PDB entry 8Y0E | electron microscopy, 3.00 A resolution | chains A and D of the 9 polymer chains in the assembly

[Chain A]
Molecule: DNA-directed RNA polymerase subunit
Organism: African swine fever virus
Notes: EC 2.7.7.6
UniProtKB: A0A3S7XUW7 (A0A3S7XUW7_ASF); residue numbers follow UniProt; this construct covers 1-1450
Amino-acid sequence (1450 residues; row label = number of the first residue in the row):
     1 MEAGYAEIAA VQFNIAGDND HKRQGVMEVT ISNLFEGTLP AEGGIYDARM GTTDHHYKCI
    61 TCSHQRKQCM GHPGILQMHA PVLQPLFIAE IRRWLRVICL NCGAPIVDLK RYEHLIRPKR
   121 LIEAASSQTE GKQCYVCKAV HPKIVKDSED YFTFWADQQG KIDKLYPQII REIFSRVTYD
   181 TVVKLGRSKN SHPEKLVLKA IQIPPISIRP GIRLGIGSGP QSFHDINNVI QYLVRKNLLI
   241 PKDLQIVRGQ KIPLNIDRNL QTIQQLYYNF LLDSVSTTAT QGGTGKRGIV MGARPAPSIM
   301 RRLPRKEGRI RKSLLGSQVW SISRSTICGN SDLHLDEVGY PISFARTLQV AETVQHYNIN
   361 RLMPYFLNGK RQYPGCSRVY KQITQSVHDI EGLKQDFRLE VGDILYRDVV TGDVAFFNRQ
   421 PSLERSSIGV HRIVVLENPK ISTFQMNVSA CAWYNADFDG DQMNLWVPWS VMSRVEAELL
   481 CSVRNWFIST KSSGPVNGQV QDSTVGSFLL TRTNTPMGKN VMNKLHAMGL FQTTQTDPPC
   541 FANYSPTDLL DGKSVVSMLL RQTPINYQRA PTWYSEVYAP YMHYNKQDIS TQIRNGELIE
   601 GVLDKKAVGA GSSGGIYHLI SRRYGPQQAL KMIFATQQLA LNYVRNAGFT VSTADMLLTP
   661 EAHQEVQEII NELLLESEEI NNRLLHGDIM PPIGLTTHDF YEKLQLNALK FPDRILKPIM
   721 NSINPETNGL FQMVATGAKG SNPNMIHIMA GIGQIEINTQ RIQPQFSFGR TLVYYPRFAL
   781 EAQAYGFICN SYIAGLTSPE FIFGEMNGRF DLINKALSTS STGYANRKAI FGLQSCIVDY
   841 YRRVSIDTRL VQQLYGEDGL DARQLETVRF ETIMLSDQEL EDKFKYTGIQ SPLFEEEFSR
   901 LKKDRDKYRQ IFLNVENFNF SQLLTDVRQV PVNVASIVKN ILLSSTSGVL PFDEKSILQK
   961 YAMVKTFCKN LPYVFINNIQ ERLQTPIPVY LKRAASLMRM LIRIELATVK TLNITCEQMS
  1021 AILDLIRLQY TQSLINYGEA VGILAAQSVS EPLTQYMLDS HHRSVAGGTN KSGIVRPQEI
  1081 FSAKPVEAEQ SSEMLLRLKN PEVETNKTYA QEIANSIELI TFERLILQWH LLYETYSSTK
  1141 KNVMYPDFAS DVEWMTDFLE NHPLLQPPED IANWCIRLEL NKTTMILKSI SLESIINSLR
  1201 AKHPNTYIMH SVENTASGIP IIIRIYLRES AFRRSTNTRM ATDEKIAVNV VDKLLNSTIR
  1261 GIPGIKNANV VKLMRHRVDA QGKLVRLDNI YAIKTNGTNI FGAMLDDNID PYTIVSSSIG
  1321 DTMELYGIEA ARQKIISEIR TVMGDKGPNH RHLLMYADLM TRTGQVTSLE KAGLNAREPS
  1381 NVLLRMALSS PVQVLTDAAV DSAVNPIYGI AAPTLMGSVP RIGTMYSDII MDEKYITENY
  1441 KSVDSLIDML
Not modelled in the structure: 213-224, 276-295, 1065-1068, 1235-1239, 1442-1450
Bound ions: Zn2+ site 1: Cys59, Cys62, Cys69, His72; Zn2+ site 2: Cys99, Cys102, Cys134, Cys137; Mg2+: Asp457, Asp459, Asp461

[Chain D]
Molecule: DNA-directed RNA polymerase RPB5 homolog
Organism: African swine fever virus
UniProtKB: A0A0A1E0C1 (A0A0A1E0C1_ASF); residues 1-205 here = UniProt positions 1-205
Amino-acid sequence (205 residues; numbered 1 to 205; the number before each row is that of its first residue):
     1 MAMQKLFTYI YEFIEYRKMV LLEEKVPYDK FVQMVLNTGF FRINAETLNH GIVSVFIFGA
    61 NGKYVHHGGD MRTLLTNTLN EKKHYEELIL IVDKPVLSKK NILDIIVEQR AANPTIVINI
   121 YPYHLFCINI PKVSAIPKHK LITQEEAQEF LGREYLQPQD LMQISASDPP VVWLGGRPGD
   181 FVQIERPSET AMHAVVIRFI TKSKI

[Interface between chain A and chain D]
Residue-residue contacts (103; chain A residue first):
  Tyr841(A) - Arg153(D)  hydrogen bond (side chain-backbone)
  Tyr841(A) - Glu154(D)
  Tyr841(A) - Tyr155(D)
  Arg843(A) - Glu154(D)  salt bridge
  Arg843(A) - Leu156(D)
  Thr848(A) - Asp160(D)  hydrogen bond
  Arg849(A) - Asp160(D)
  Leu850(A) - Leu156(D)  hydrophobic
  Leu850(A) - Asp160(D)  hydrogen bond (backbone-backbone)
  Leu850(A) - Met162(D)
  Val851(A) - Met162(D)
  Gln853(A) - Phe150(D)
  Gln853(A) - Glu154(D)  hydrogen bond
  Gln853(A) - Val195(D)
  Gly856(A) - Thr190(D)  hydrogen bond (backbone-side chain)
  Glu857(A) - Arg186(D)  salt bridge
  Glu857(A) - Ser188(D)  hydrogen bond
  Glu857(A) - Thr190(D)
  Glu857(A) - Ala191(D)
  Glu857(A) - Ala194(D)
  Asp858(A) - Thr190(D)
  Asp858(A) - Ala191(D)
  Ile911(A) - Pro187(D)  hydrophobic
  Ile911(A) - Met192(D)  hydrophobic
  Ile911(A) - His193(D)
  Phe912(A) - Ser188(D)
  Phe912(A) - Met192(D)  hydrophobic
  Asn914(A) - Ser134(D)  hydrogen bond (side chain-backbone)
  Val915(A) - Pro187(D)  hydrophobic
  Val915(A) - Glu189(D)
  Phe918(A) - Ser134(D)
  Phe918(A) - Ala135(D)  hydrophobic
  Phe918(A) - Pro187(D)  hydrophobic
  Arg928(A) - Glu189(D)  hydrogen bond (side chain-backbone)
  Ile976(A) - Arg153(D)
  Pro988(A) - Arg153(D)
  Val989(A) - Val195(D)  hydrophobic
  Tyr990(A) - Phe150(D)  hydrophobic
  Tyr990(A) - Arg153(D)  hydrogen bond
  Tyr990(A) - Glu154(D)  hydrogen bond
  Tyr990(A) - Val195(D)
  Arg993(A) - Glu185(D)  salt bridge
  Arg993(A) - Ala191(D)
  Arg993(A) - His193(D)
  Arg993(A) - Val195(D)
  Ser996(A) - Ala191(D)  hydrogen bond (side chain-backbone)
  Ser996(A) - Met192(D)
  Ser996(A) - His193(D)
  Leu997(A) - Thr190(D)
  Leu997(A) - Met192(D)  hydrophobic
  Phe1301(A) - Ala2(D)  hydrophobic
  Phe1301(A) - His124(D)
  Phe1301(A) - Cys127(D)  hydrophobic
  Met1304(A) - Lys5(D)
  Met1304(A) - His124(D)
  Met1304(A) - Cys127(D)  hydrophobic
  Met1304(A) - Ile128(D)  hydrophobic
  Leu1305(A) - Met1(D)
  Leu1305(A) - Ala2(D)  hydrophobic
  Leu1305(A) - Lys5(D)
  Asp1306(A) - Met1(D)
  Asp1307(A) - Met1(D)
  Asp1307(A) - Lys5(D)  salt bridge
  Pro1311(A) - Ile128(D)
  Tyr1312(A) - Tyr9(D)  hydrogen bond
  Tyr1312(A) - Ile128(D)  hydrophobic
  Tyr1312(A) - Asn129(D)
  Tyr1312(A) - Lys132(D)
  Tyr1312(A) - Val133(D)
  Tyr1312(A) - Ser134(D)  hydrogen bond (backbone-side chain)
  Glu1324(A) - His124(D)  salt bridge
  Leu1325(A) - His124(D)
  Leu1325(A) - Pro169(D)
  Tyr1326(A) - Val133(D)  hydrophobic
  Tyr1326(A) - Ile136(D)
  Tyr1326(A) - Pro169(D)
  Tyr1326(A) - Pro170(D)
  Gly1327(A) - Asp168(D)
  Gly1327(A) - Pro169(D)
  Ile1328(A) - Ile164(D)  hydrophobic
  Ile1328(A) - Asp168(D)  hydrogen bond (backbone-side chain)
  Ile1328(A) - Arg198(D)
  Glu1329(A) - Pro137(D)
  Glu1329(A) - His139(D)
  Glu1329(A) - Ile184(D)
  Glu1329(A) - Arg186(D)  salt bridge
  Glu1329(A) - Arg198(D)  salt bridge
  Ala1330(A) - Ala135(D)
  Arg1332(A) - Arg186(D)
  Gln1333(A) - Pro187(D)  hydrogen bond (side chain-backbone)
  Arg1340(A) - Glu189(D)  salt bridge
  His1350(A) - Glu189(D)  salt bridge
  His1350(A) - Thr190(D)
  Leu1354(A) - Thr190(D)
  Asp1358(A) - Arg186(D)  salt bridge
  Thr1361(A) - Arg198(D)  hydrogen bond (backbone-side chain)
  Arg1362(A) - Asp160(D)  hydrogen bond (side chain-backbone)
  Arg1362(A) - Leu161(D)  hydrogen bond (side chain-backbone)
  Arg1362(A) - Met162(D)
  Arg1362(A) - Gln163(D)  hydrogen bond (backbone-backbone)
  Thr1363(A) - Gln163(D)
  Gly1364(A) - Gln163(D)  hydrogen bond (backbone-backbone)
  Gly1364(A) - Arg198(D)
Other interface residues (no listed pair), chain A (59 interface residues in all): Gln852, Lys907, Tyr908, Asn917, Gln929, Leu991, Ala994, Met1000, Thr1313, Met1323, Arg1351, Gln1365
Other interface residues (no listed pair), chain D (48 interface residues in all): Lys94, Tyr123, Ile130, Ser165, Val196, Ile197, Lys204

[Summary]
Chain A and chain D form an interface of 59 and 48 residues respectively; the contacts include 20 hydrogen
bonds and 10 salt bridges. Polar contacts include Arg843(A)-Glu154(D), Glu857(A)-Arg186(D) and
Arg993(A)-Glu185(D). The Zn2+ site 1 is built by Cys59(A), Cys62(A), Cys69(A) and His72(A).
Chain A is DNA-directed RNA polymerase subunit and chain D is DNA-directed RNA polymerase RPB5 homolog, both
from African swine fever virus; the structure, ASFV RNAP M1249L C-tail occupied complex4 (MCOC4), was
determined by electron microscopy together with 8XX4, 8XX5, 8XXP, 8XXT and 8XY6 from the same study.
